1Z63 - chains C and A of the 3 polymer chains in the assembly; structure by X-ray diffraction, 3.00 A resolution.

== Chain C ==
Molecule: 25-nt DNA strand
Sequence (25 nucleotides; each row starts with the number of its first residue):
     1 AAAAAAATTGCCGAAGACGAAAAAA
Unresolved in the structure: 1-6

== Chain A ==
Molecule: Helicase of the snf2/rad54 family
From: Sulfolobus solfataricus
UniProt: Q97XQ5 (Q97XQ5_SULSO); the construct has insertions or renumbered stretches relative to UniProt, so the offset changes along the chain: 430-496 = UniProt 430-496; 498-789 = UniProt 498-789; 790-902 = UniProt 8-120
Sequence (500 residues; each row starts with the number of its first residue):
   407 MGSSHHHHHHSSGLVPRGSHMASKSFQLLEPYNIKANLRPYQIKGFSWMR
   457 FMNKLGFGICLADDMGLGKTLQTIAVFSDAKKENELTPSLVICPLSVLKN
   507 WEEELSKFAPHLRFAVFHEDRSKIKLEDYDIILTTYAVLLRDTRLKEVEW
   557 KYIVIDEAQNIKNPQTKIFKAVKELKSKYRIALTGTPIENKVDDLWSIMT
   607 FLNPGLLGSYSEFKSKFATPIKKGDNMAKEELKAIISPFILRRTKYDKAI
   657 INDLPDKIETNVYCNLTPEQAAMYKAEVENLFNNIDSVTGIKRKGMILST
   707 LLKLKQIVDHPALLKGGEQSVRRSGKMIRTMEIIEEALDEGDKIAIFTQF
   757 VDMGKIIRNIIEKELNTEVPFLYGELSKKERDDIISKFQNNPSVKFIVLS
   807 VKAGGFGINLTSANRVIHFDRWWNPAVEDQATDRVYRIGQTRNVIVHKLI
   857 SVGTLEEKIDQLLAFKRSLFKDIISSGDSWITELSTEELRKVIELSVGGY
Unresolved in the structure: 407-431, 810, 832-834, 904-906
Differences from the reference sequence: expression tag (407-429, 497, 904-906)
Modified / non-standard residues: Mse455, Mse458, Mse471, Mse605, Mse633, Mse679, Mse702, Mse733, Mse737, Mse759 (selenomethionine; parent Met)
What the authors report for this chain:
  - binding site for the 25-nt DNA strand (chain C): Arg547, Arg728
  - conformationally variable residues (side-chain flip): Glu563
  - catalytic residues: Glu563 (proposed by the authors, not directly observed)
  - mutagenesis - N569I, Q755A, K808E, R840E, R843E, V850G: decreased catalytic activity on DNA
  - mutagenesis - N569I: decreased binding to DNA
  - mutagenesis - E563Q: abolished catalytic activity on dsDNA
  - mutagenesis - R586W: unchanged catalytic activity (ATPase activity)

== Interface between chain C and chain A ==
Pairs across the interface (9):
  DG16(C) - Arg728(A)  salt bridge to the phosphate
  DC18(C) - Ala543(A)  phosphate contact
  DG19(C) - Leu501(A)  phosphate contact
  DG19(C) - His524(A)  salt bridge to the phosphate
  DG19(C) - Thr541(A)  phosphate contact
  DG19(C) - Ala543(A)  phosphate contact
  DG19(C) - Arg547(A)  phosphate contact
  DA20(C) - Arg527(A)  salt bridge to the phosphate
  DA20(C) - Arg547(A)  phosphate contact
Interface residues without a listed pair, chain C (5 interface residues in all): DA17
Interface residues without a listed pair, chain A (9 interface residues in all): Val544, Ile734

== Summary ==
The interface between chain C and chain A involves 5 residues on one side and 9 on the other; the contacts
include 3 salt bridges. Polar contacts include DG16(C)-Arg728(A), DG19(C)-His524(A) and DA20(C)-Arg527(A). The
paper reports the catalytic residue Glu563(A); N569I, Q755A and K808E of chain A, among others, reduce
catalytic activity on DNA; 8 substitutions were tested in all.
Here chain C is a 25-nt DNA strand and chain A is Helicase of the snf2/rad54 family (Sulfolobus solfataricus).
Entry 1Z63 (Sulfolobus solfataricus SWI2/SNF2 ATPase core in complex with dsDNA) was determined by X-ray
diffraction together with 1Z5Z and 1Z6A from the same study.
